Entry 7U0I (electron microscopy, 2.60 A resolution); this record covers chains J and M of the 14 polymer chains in the assembly.

[Chain J]
Molecule: 162-nt DNA strand
Sequence (162 nucleotides; numbered 1 to 162; the number before each row is that of its first residue):
     1 TGTCTTTATT CACAAGCTTG CACAATCCCT GCTGGACAAT TCTGAGTGAT GGCAGCTCCC
    61 ACCTTTCCTT CTTCCTTCAC TTAGACTACA TTTATTCAGC ATCTGTATTG TTGGAGTAAG
   121 TTCCATGTTA ATACTCACCA CTGAGGATAT GTTAATACCA CT
Unresolved in the structure: 1-3, 153-162

[Chain M]
Molecule: Maltodextrin-binding protein, POU domain, class 5, transcription factor 1
Source organism: Escherichia coli K-12
Reference sequence: chimeric construct of A0A376KDN7, Q01860: residues -248 to 118 from A0A376KDN7 (A0A376KDN7_ECOLX) positions 26-392 (UniProt number = residue number + 274); residues 138-292 from Q01860 positions 138-292 (same numbers)
Chain sequence (550 residues; numbered -251 to 298; the number before each row is that of its first residue; numbers below 1 keep their minus sign (Met-251 is residue -251); X marks 1 residue of unknown identity (built as UNK)):
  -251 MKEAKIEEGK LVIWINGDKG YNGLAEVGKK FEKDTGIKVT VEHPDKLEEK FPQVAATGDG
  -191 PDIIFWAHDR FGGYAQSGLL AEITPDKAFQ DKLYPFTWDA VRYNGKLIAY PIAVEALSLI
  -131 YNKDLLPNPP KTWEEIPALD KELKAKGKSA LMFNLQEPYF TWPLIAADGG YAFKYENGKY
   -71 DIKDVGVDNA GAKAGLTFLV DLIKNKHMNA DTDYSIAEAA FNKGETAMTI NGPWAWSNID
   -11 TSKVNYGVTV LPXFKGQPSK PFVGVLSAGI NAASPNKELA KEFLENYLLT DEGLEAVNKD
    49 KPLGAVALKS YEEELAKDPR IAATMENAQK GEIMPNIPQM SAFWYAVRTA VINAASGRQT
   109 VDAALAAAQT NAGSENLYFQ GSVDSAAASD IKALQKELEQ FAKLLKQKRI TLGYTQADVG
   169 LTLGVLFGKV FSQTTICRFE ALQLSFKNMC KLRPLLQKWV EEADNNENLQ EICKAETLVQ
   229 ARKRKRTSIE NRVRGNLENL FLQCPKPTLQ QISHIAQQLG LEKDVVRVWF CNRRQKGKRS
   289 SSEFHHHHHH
Unresolved in the structure: -251 to 139, 215-298
Construct notes: initiating methionine (-251); expression tag (-250 to -249, 293-298); conflict UNK_1 (Thr275 in A0A376KDN7), Ala114 (Lys388 in A0A376KDN7), Ala115 (Asp389 in A0A376KDN7), Glu291 (Asp in Q01860), Phe292 (Tyr in Q01860); linker (119-137)
Swiss-Prot annotation at these positions:
  - DNA-binding region: Arg230 to Ser289 (Homeobox)
  - region (DNA-binding): Ser180 to Arg186, Ser193 to Asn196
  - binding site (DNA): Arg157, Gln164
  - modified residue: Thr235 (Phosphothreonine), Ser236 (Phosphoserine), Ser289 (Phosphoserine), Ser290 (Phosphoserine)
What the authors report for this chain:
  - binding site for the 162-nt DNA strand: Arg186

[Interface between chain J and chain M]
Pairs across the interface (14):
  DT7(J) with Thr163(M), phosphate contact
  DA8(J) with Arg157(M), salt bridge to the phosphate; Tyr162(M), phosphate contact; Thr163(M), phosphate contact; Gln164(M), hydrogen bond to the phosphate; Gln181(M), base contact
  DT9(J) with Gln164(M), base contact; Gln181(M), base contact
  DT10(J) with Thr182(M), base contact; Cys185(M), base contact; Gln191(M), phosphate contact
  DC11(J) with Thr182(M), base contact; Arg186(M), base contact
  DA12(J) with Arg186(M), base contact
Interface residues without a listed pair, chain M (11 interface residues in all): Asp166, Glu188

[In short]
6 residues of chain J face 11 of chain M across their interface; the contacts include 1 hydrogen bond and 1
salt bridge. Polar pairs include DA8(J)-Gln164(M) and DA8(J)-Arg157(M). From the paper: a binding site for the
162-nt DNA strand at Arg186(M).
Here chain J is a 162-nt DNA strand and chain M is Maltodextrin-binding protein, POU domain, class 5,
transcription factor 1 (Escherichia coli K-12). Entry 7U0I (Structure of LIN28b nucleosome bound 2 OCT4) was
determined by electron microscopy, deposited together with 7U0G, 7U0J, 8DK5, 8SPS and 8SPU.
